Entry 3WTS (X-ray diffraction, 2.35 A resolution); this record covers chains A and D of the 5 polymer chains in the assembly.

[Chain A]
Name: Runt-related transcription factor 1
From: Mus musculus
UniProtKB: Q03347 (RUNX1_MOUSE); numbering as in UniProt (aligned over 60-263)
Sequence (205 residues; row label = number of the first residue in the row):
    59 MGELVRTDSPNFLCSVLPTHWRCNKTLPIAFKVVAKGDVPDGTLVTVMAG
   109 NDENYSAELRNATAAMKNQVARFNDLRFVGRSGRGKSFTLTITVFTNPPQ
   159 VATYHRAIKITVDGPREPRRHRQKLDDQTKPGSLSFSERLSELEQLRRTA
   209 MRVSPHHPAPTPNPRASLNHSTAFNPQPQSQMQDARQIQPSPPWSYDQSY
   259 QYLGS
Not modelled in the structure: 178-263
Sequence notes: expression tag (59); engineered mutation Lys94 (Leu in Q03347)
Curated features (UniProtKB/Swiss-Prot):
  - region (Interaction with DNA): Arg80 to Thr84, Arg135 to Gly143, Ile168 to Arg177
  - binding site (chloride): Asn112, Glu116, Arg139, Val170
  - modified residue (Phosphoserine): Ser193, Ser212, Ser249
  - mutagenesis: Arg80 (R80A: Interferes with DNA-binding), Asn109 (N109A: Interferes with heterodimerization), Tyr113 (Y113A: Interferes with heterodimerization), Arg142 (R142A: Interferes with DNA-binding), Lys144 (K144M: Interferes with DNA-binding), Thr149 (T149A: Interferes with heterodimerization), Val170 (V170A: No effect), Asp171 (D171A: Interferes with DNA-binding), Arg174 (R174A: Interferes with DNA-binding), Arg177 (R177A: Interferes with DNA-binding), Ser249 (S249A: Reduced phosphorylation)
From the paper describing this entry:
  - binding site for the 15-nt DNA strand: Arg80, Arg174, Arg177
  - binding site for the 15-nt DNA strand (chain D): Arg139, Gly143, Lys167, Val170, Asp171
  - mutagenesis - R80K, V170A: abolished binding to phosphorylated Ets1 with Runx1
  - mutagenesis - R80K, V170A: decreased signaling in response to phosphorylated Ets1 and Runx1
  - mutagenesis - R80K, V170A: abolished binding to Protein C-ets-1
  - mutagenesis - R80K, V170A: decreased signaling with Protein C-ets-1

[Chain D]
Molecule: 15-nt DNA strand
Sequence (15 nucleotides; each row starts with the number of its first residue):
     1 GAAGCCACATCCTCT

[Interface between chain A and chain D]
Residue-residue contacts (16; chain A residue first):
  His78(A) with DG4(D), salt bridge to the phosphate
  Arg139(A) with DC5(D), salt bridge to the phosphate; DC6(D), salt bridge to the phosphate
  Arg142(A) with DA2(D), hydrogen bond to the base; DA3(D), hydrogen bond to the sugar; DG4(D), sugar contact
  Gly143(A) with DG4(D), hydrogen bond to the phosphate
  Lys167(A) with DG4(D), salt bridge to the phosphate
  Thr169(A) with DG4(D), phosphate contact; DC5(D), phosphate contact
  Val170(A) with DC5(D), hydrogen bond to the phosphate; DC6(D), base contact
  Asp171(A) with DC5(D), hydrogen bond to the base; DC6(D), hydrogen bond to the base
  Arg174(A) with DC5(D), base contact
  Arg177(A) with DG4(D), hydrogen bond to the base
Other interface residues (no listed pair), chain D (6 interface residues in all): DG1

[In short]
10 residues of chain A face 6 of chain D across their interface; the contacts include 7 hydrogen bonds and 4
salt bridges. Among the polar pairs are Arg142(A)-DA2(D), Asp171(A)-DC5(D) and Asp171(A)-DC6(D). The paper
reports a binding site for the 15-nt DNA strand (chain D) at Arg139(A), Gly143(A) and Lys167(A) among others;
R80K and V170A of chain A abolish binding to phosphorylated Ets1 with Runx1.
Here chain A is Runt-related transcription factor 1 (Mus musculus) and chain D is a 15-nt DNA strand. Entry
3WTS (Crystal structure of the complex comprised of ETS1, RUNX1, CBFBETA, and the tcralpha gene enhancer DNA)
was determined by X-ray diffraction together with 3WTT, 3WTU, 3WTV, 3WTW, 3WTX and 3WU1 from the same study.
